Entry 8P8V (electron microscopy, 8.70 A resolution (very low resolution: no residue pairs are listed; an interface is given only as per-side residue counts)); this record covers chains 3 and k of the 59 polymer chains in the assembly.

# Chain 3
Molecule: 23S ribosomal RNA
Source organism: Mycoplasmoides pneumoniae M129
Sequence (2907 nucleotides; row label = number of the first residue in the row):
     1 UACAAUAAGU UACUAAGGGC UUAUGGUGGA UGCCUUGGCA CUAAUAGGCG AUGAAGGACG
    61 UGUUAACCUG CGAUAAGCUU CGGGUAGGUG GUAAGAACCU CAGAUCCGGA GAUUUCCGAA
   121 UGGAGCAAUC CGGUAGUUGG AAACAGCUAU CAUUAAUUGA UGAAUAAAUA GUCAAUUAAA
   181 GCAAUACGUG GUGAAGUGAA ACAUCUCAGU AGCCACAGGA AAAGAAAACG AAUGUGAUUC
   241 CGUGUGUAGU GGCGAGCGAA AGCGGAACAG GCCAAACUUA UCAUUAGAUA GGGGUUGUAG
   301 GGCUUGCAAU GUGGACUUGA AAACGAUAGA AGAAGCUGUU GGAAAGCAGC GCGCAAAAGG
   361 GUGAUAGCCC CGUAUUUGAA AUUGUUUUCA UACCUAGCGA GAUCCCUGAG UAGCUCGGAA
   421 AACGUUAUUU UGAGUGAAUC UGCCCAGACC AUUGGGUAAG CCUAAAUACU AAUUAGUGAC
   481 CGAUAGCGAA ACAGUACCGU GAGGGAAAGG UGAAAAGAAC CCAGAGAUGG GAGUGAAAUA
   541 GAUUCUGAAA CCAUAUGCCU ACAACGUGUC AGAGCACAUU AAUGUGUGAU GGCGUGCGUU
   601 UUGAAGUAUG AGCCGGCGAG UUAUGAUAGC AAGCGUUAGU UAACCAGGAG AUGGGGAGCU
   661 GUAGCGAAAG CGAGUUUUAA AAGAGCGUUU GUUUGUUAUU AUAGACCCGA AACGGGUUGA
   721 GCUAGUCAUG AGCAGGUUGA AGGUUGAGUA ACAUCAACUG GAGGACCGAA CCGACUCUCG
   781 UUGAAACGAU AGCGGAUGAC UUGUGAUUAG GGGUGAAAUU CCAAUCGAAA UCCGUGAUAG
   841 CUGGUUCUCG UCGAAAUAGC UUUAAGGCUA GCGUGAGAUC ACAAAUAAGU GGAGGUAAAG
   901 CUACUGAAUG UAUGAUGGCG CCACCUAGGC GUACUGAAUA CAAUUAAACU CUGAAUGCCA
   961 UUUAUUUUAU UCUCGCAGUC AGACAGUGGG GGAUAAGCUU CAUUGUCAAG AGGGGAAGAG
  1021 CCCAGAUCAU UAAAUAAGGU CCCCAAAAUA UACUAAGUGG AAAAGGAUGU GAAAGUGCUA
  1081 AAACAGCAAG GAUGUUGGCU UAGAAGCAGC CAUCGUUUAA AGAGUGCGUA ACAGCUCACU
  1141 UGUCGAGUGU UUUUGCGCCG AAGAUGUAAC GGGGCUAAGU AUAUUACCGA AUUUAUGGAU
  1201 AAGAUUUAUA UCUUGUGGUA GACGAGCGUU GUAUUGGAGU UGAAGUCAAA GCGUGAGCAU
  1261 UGGUGGAUCC AAUACAAGUG AGAAUGCCGG CAUGAGUAAC GCUUGGGAGU GAGAAUCUCC
  1321 CAAACCGAUU GACUAAGGUU UCCUGGACCA GGGUCGUCCU UCCAGGGUUA GUCUGGACCU
  1381 AAGCUGAGGC UGAAAAGCGU AGGCGAUGGA CAACAGGUUA AUAUUCCUGU ACUUACAGUU
  1441 AGACUGAUGG AGUGACAAAG AAGGUUUUCC ACCCCCAUAA UUGGAUUUGG GGAUAAAUCA
  1501 UAAGGUGGUA CAAUAGGCAA AUCCGUUGUG CAUAACAUUG AGUGAUGAUG UCGAGUGAAU
  1561 GAGUGAUCAA GUAGCGAAGG UGGUAUUAAU CAUGCUUUCA AGAAAAGCUU CUAGGGUUAA
  1621 UCUAGCUGUA ACCAGUACCG AGAACGAACA CACGUAGUCA AGGAGAGGAU CCUAAGGUUA
  1681 GCGAGUGAAC UAUAGCCAAG GAACUCUGCA AAUUAACCCC GUAAGUUAGC GAGAAGGGGU
  1741 GCUUAUGUAA AAGUAAGCCG CAGUGAAGAA CGAGGGGGGA CUGUUUAACU AAAACACAAC
  1801 UCUAUGCCAA ACCGUAAGGU GAUGUAUAUG GGGUGACACC UGCCCAGUGC UGGAAGGUUA
  1861 AAGAAGGAGG UUAGCGCAAG CGAAGCUUUU AACUGAAGCC CCAGUGAACG GCGGCCGUAA
  1921 CUAUAACGGU CCUAAGGUAG CGAAAUUCCU AGUCGGGUAA AUUCCGUCCC GCUUGAAUGG
  1981 UGUAACCAUC UCUUGACUGU CUCGGCUAUA GACUCGGUGA AAUCCAGGUA CGGGUGAAGA
  2041 CACCCGUUAG GCGCAACGGG ACGGAAAGAC CCCGUGAAGC UUUACUGUAG CUUAAUAUUG
  2101 AUCAGGACAU UAUCAUGUAG AGAAUAGGUA GGAGCAAUCG AUGCAAGUUC GCUAGGACUU
  2161 GUUGAUGCGA AAGGUGGAAU ACUACCCUUG GUUGUGUGCU GUUCUAAUUG GUAACUGUUA
  2221 UCCAGUUUCA AGACAGUGUU AGGUGGGCAG UUUGACUGGG GCGGUCGCCU CCUAAAAGGU
  2281 AACGGAGGCG UACAAAGGUA CCUUCAGUAC GGUUGGAAAU CGUAUGUAGA GUGUAAUGGU
  2341 GUAAGGGUGC UUGACUGUGA GACAUACAGG UCGAACAGGU GAGAAAUCAG GUCAUAGUGA
  2401 UCCGGUGGUC CAGUAUGGAA UGGCCAUCGC UCAACGGAUA AAAGCUACUC CGGGGAUAAC
  2461 AGGCUGAUAC UGCCCAAGAG UUCAUAUCGA CGGCAGUGUU UGGCACCUCG AUGUCGACUC
  2521 AUCUCAUCCU CGAGCUGAAG CAGGUUCGAA GGGUUCGGCU GUUCGCCGAU UAAAGAGAUA
  2581 CGUGAGUUGG GUUCAAACCG UCGUGAGACA GGUUGGUCCC UAUCUAUUGU GCCCGUAGGA
  2641 AGAUUGAAGA GUGUUGCUUC UAGUACGAGA GGACCGAAGC GAGGACACCU CUUAUGCUCC
  2701 AGUUGUAGCG CCAGCUGCAC CGCUGGGUAG UAACGUGUCU AUUAGAUAAA CGCUGAAAGC
  2761 AUCUAAGUGU GAAACUAUCU CAAAGAUUAA UCUUCCCAUU UCGCAAGAAA GUAAGAGCCG
  2821 UCAAAGACGA UGACGUUGAU AGGUUACAGG UGUAAGCAUA GUGAUAUGUU GAGCUGAGUA
  2881 AUACUAAUUG CUCGAGGACU UAUUGGA
Not modelled in the structure: 1-7, 2901-2907
Modified positions: 1MG (1N-methylguanosine-5'-monophosphate) at position 783; OMG (o2'-methylguanosine-5'-monophosphate) at position 2259; 2MA (2-methyladenosine-5'-monophosphate) at position 2511
Metal / ion sites: Mg2+ site 1: A16, G17; Mg2+ site 2 near U197 (its only coordinating residue here); Mg2+ site 3: A201, C202; Mg2+ site 4 near A222 (its only coordinating residue here); Mg2+ site 5 near A331 (its only coordinating residue here); Mg2+ site 6 near A333 (its only coordinating residue here); Mg2+ site 7 near A366 (its only coordinating residue here); Mg2+ site 8: U428, C445; Mg2+ site 9 near G442 (its only coordinating residue here); Mg2+ site 10: G447, A2415; Mg2+ site 11 near A458 (its only coordinating residue here); Mg2+ site 12: U484, A508; 139 more Mg2+ sites not listed; 1 more K+ sites not listed
Small-molecule neighbours: chloramphenicol (CLM): G2068, A2069, A2459, C2460, 2MA_2511, U2512, G2513, U2514, U2593

# Chain k
Name: 50S ribosomal protein L15
Source organism: Mycoplasmoides pneumoniae M129
UniProtKB: Q50300 (RL15_MYCPN); numbering as in UniProt (aligned over 1-151)
Amino-acid sequence (151 residues; each row starts with the number of its first residue):
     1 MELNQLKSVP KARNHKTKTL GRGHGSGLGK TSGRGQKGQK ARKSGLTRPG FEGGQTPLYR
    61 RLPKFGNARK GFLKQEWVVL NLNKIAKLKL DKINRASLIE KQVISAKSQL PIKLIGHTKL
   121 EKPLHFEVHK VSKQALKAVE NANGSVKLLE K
Not modelled in the structure: 151
Metal / ion sites: Mg2+ near Gly33 (its only coordinating residue here)

# Chain 3 / chain k interface
At this resolution (9 A) residue pairs are not listed: 96 residues of chain 3 and 83 of chain k lie at the interface.

# Summary
The interface between chain 3 and chain k involves 96 residues on one side and 83 on the other. Ligands of
chain 3: chloramphenicol. A16(3) and G17(3) coordinate Mg2+ site 1. A201(3) and C202(3) coordinate Mg2+ site
3.
Chain 3 is 23S ribosomal RNA and chain k is 50S ribosomal protein L15, both from Mycoplasmoides pneumoniae
M129; the structure, Mycoplasma pneumoniae di-ribosome in chloramphenicol-treated cells (leading 70S), was
determined by electron microscopy (same publication as 8P6P, 8P7X, 8P7Y, 8P8B and 8P8W).
